PDB entry 3T4A | X-ray diffraction, 3.40 A resolution | chains B and G of the 4 polymer chains in the assembly

Chain B:
Protein: Complement C3c alpha' chain fragment 1
Source organism: Homo sapiens
Notes: fragment: C3c alpha' chain fragment 1
UniProt: P01024 (CO3_HUMAN); residues 727-932 here correspond to UniProt positions 749-954 (UniProt number = residue number + 22)
Chain sequence (206 residues; each row starts with the number of its first residue):
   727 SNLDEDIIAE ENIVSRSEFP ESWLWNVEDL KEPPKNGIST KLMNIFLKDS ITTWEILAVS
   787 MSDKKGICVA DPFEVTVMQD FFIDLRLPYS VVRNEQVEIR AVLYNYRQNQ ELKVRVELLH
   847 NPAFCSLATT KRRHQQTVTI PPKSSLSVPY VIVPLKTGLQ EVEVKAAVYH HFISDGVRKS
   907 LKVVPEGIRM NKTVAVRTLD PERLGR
Unresolved in the structure: 727-729, 913-932
Curated features (UniProtKB/Swiss-Prot):
  - site: R932 (Cleavage)
  - glycosylation: N917 (N-linked (GlcNAc...) asparagine)
What the authors report for this chain:
  - conformationally variable residues (side-chain flip): F898

Chain G:
Protein: Fibrinogen-binding protein
Source organism: Staphylococcus aureus subsp. aureus
Notes: fragment: scin-b
UniProt: Q99UU9 (Q99UU9_STAAM); residues 18-85 here correspond to UniProt positions 49-116 (UniProt number = residue number + 31)
Chain sequence (73 residues; row label = number of the first residue in the row):
    13 GSTGSAEELR TLLNKSNVYA LAAGSLNPYY KRTIMMNEYR AKAALKKNDF VSMADAKVAL
    73 EKIYKEIDEI INR
Unresolved in the structure: 13-17
Differences from the reference sequence: expression tag (13-17)
What the authors report for this chain:
  - conformationally variable residues (side-chain flip): Y51, R85
  - contacts within the chain: Y41-E78

Interface between chain B and chain G:
Contacting residue pairs (15; chain B residue first):
  I733(B) with Y51(G)
  I734(B) with Y51(G), hydrophobic
  A735(B) with Y51(G), hydrogen bond (backbone-side chain)
  N738(B) with M47(G); Y51(G), hydrogen bond
  V740(B) with R44(G), hydrogen bond (backbone-side chain)
  N770(B) with R85(G), hydrogen bond
  F772(B) with Y42(G); I82(G), hydrophobic
  L773(B) with N39(G)
  F898(B) with M48(G); Y51(G); R52(G), hydrogen bond (backbone-side chain); A55(G), hydrophobic
  S900(B) with M48(G)
Also at the interface, not in a pair above, chain B (14 interface residues in all): S741, R742, D775, I899
Interface features reported in the paper:
  - residue pairs: R44(G)-V740(B), R44(G)-S741(B), M47(G)-N738(B) (hydrophobic contact), M48(G)-S900(B), Y51(G)-F898(B) (hydrophobic contact)
  - interface residues, chain B: D732(B), F898(B)
  - hot spots on chain G (mutagenesis) - R44A, Y51A: decreased binding to C3b

In short:
14 residues of chain B and 10 residues of chain G are in contact, with 5 hydrogen bonds. Polar contacts
include A735(B)-Y51(G), N738(B)-Y51(G) and V740(B)-R44(G). The paper describes contacts between R44(G) and
V740(B), R44(G) and S741(B) and M48(G) and S900(B); hydrophobic contacts between M47(G) and N738(B) and Y51(G)
and F898(B). From the paper: R44A and Y51A of chain G reduce binding to C3b; interface residues D732(B) and
F898(B).
Here chain B is Complement C3c alpha' chain fragment 1 (Homo sapiens) and chain G is Fibrinogen-binding
protein (Staphylococcus aureus subsp. aureus). Entry 3T4A (Structure of a truncated form of Staphylococcal
Complement Inhibitor B bound to human C3c at 3.4 ...) was determined by X-ray diffraction together with 3T46,
3T47, 3T48 and 3T49 from the same study.
